6P1V - chains A and P of the 4 polymer chains in the assembly; structure by X-ray diffraction, 1.95 A resolution.

[Chain A]
Name: DNA-directed DNA/RNA polymerase mu
From: Homo sapiens
Notes: EC 2.7.7.7
Reference sequence: Q9NP87 (DPOLM_HUMAN); residue numbers follow UniProt; this construct covers 134-397, 410-494
Sequence (354 residues; numbered 129 to 494; 12 numbers in that range are skipped by the numbering (no residue carries them; nothing is unmodelled there); the number before each row is that of its first residue):
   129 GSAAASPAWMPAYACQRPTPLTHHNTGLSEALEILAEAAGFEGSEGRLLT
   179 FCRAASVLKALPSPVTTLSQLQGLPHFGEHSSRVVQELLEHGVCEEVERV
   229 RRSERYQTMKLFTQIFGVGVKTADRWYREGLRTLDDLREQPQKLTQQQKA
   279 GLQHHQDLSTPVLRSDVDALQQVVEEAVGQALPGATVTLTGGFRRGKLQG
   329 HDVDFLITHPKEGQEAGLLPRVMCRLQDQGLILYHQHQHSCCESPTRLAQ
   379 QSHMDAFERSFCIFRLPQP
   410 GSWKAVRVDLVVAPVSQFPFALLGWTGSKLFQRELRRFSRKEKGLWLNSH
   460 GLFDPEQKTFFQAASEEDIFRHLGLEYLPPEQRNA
Disordered / not traced: 129-137, 365-383
Construct notes: expression tag (129-133); linker (410)
Metal / ion sites: Na+: Thr-241, Ile-243, Val-246 (shared with DT3(P) of chain P); Mg2+ site 1: Asp-330, Asp-332, Asp-418 (together with 0KX) (shared with DA4(P) of chain P); Mg2+ site 2: Asp-330, Asp-332 (together with 0KX)
Small-molecule neighbours: 0KX (2'-deoxy-5'-O-[(R)-hydroxy{[(R)-hydroxy(phosphonooxy)phosphoryl]amino}phosphoryl]cytidine): Gly-319, Gly-320, Arg-323, Lys-325, Gln-327, Gly-328, His-329, Asp-330, Asp-332, Asp-418, Gly-433, Trp-434, Thr-435, Gly-436, Ser-437, Lys-438, Gln-441
UniProt features mapped onto this chain:
  - region: Arg-323 to Asp-332 (Involved in ssDNA binding)
  - binding site (Mg(2+)): Asp-330, Asp-332, Asp-418
  - site: Gly-433 (Responsible for the low discrimination between dNTP and rNTP)

[Chain P]
Molecule: 4-nt DNA strand
Sequence (4 nucleotides; numbered 1 to 4; the number before each row is that of its first residue):
     1 CGTA
Metal / ion sites: Na+: DT3 (shared with Thr-241(A), Ile-243(A), Val-246(A) of chain A); Mg2+: DA4 (together with 0KX) (shared with Asp-330(A), Asp-332(A), Asp-418(A) of chain A)

[How chain A and chain P interact]
Contacting residue pairs (23):
  Ile-243(A) / DT3(P)  phosphate contact
  Phe-244(A) / DT3(P)  sugar contact
  Gly-245(A) / DG2(P)  phosphate contact
  Gly-245(A) / DT3(P)  hydrogen bond to the phosphate
  Val-246(A) / DG2(P)  hydrogen bond to the phosphate
  Val-246(A) / DT3(P)  hydrogen bond to the phosphate
  Gly-247(A) / DG2(P)  hydrogen bond to the phosphate
  Gly-247(A) / DT3(P)  phosphate contact
  Lys-249(A) / DC1(P)  phosphate contact
  Lys-249(A) / DG2(P)  phosphate contact
  Thr-250(A) / DC1(P)  hydrogen bond to the phosphate
  Thr-250(A) / DG2(P)  hydrogen bond to the phosphate
  Gln-275(A) / DG2(P)  sugar contact
  Gln-275(A) / DT3(P)  sugar contact
  His-329(A) / DA4(P)  salt bridge to the phosphate
  Asp-332(A) / DA4(P)  phosphate contact
  Arg-387(A) / DA4(P)  base contact
  Phe-389(A) / DT3(P)  sugar contact
  Phe-389(A) / DA4(P)  sugar contact
  Arg-416(A) / DT3(P)  phosphate contact
  Arg-416(A) / DA4(P)  salt bridge to the phosphate
  Asp-418(A) / DA4(P)  phosphate contact
  Trp-434(A) / DA4(P)  phosphate contact
Other interface residues (no listed pair), chain A (17 interface residues in all): Val-248, Asp-330

[Summary]
The interface between chain A and chain P involves 17 residues on one side and 4 on the other, with 6 hydrogen
bonds and 2 salt bridges. Among the polar pairs are Gly-245(A)/DT3(P), Val-246(A)/DG2(P) and
Val-246(A)/DT3(P). Chain A binds compound 0KX.
Here chain A is DNA-directed DNA/RNA polymerase mu (Homo sapiens) and chain P is a 4-nt DNA strand. Entry 6P1V
(Pre-catalytic ternary complex of human DNA Polymerase Mu with 1-nt gapped substrate containing undamaged
template dG ...) was determined by X-ray diffraction (same publication as 6P1M, 6P1N, 6P1O, 6P1P, 6P1Q, 6P1R
and 4 further entries).
